3FT1 - chain A; structure by X-ray diffraction, 1.79 A resolution.

Chain A:
Molecule: Phl p 3 allergen
Source organism: Phleum pratense
UniProt: Q69B42 (Q69B42_PHLPR); numbering as in UniProt (aligned over 1-97)
Chain sequence (100 residues; numbered 1 to 100; the number before each row is that of its first residue):
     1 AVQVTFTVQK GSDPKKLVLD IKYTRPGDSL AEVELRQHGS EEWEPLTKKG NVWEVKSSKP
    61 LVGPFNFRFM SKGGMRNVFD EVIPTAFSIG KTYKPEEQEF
Sequence notes: expression tag (98-100)
Reported in the primary citation:
  - conformationally variable residues (loop rearrangement): Ser12 to Leu17, Ser57 to Pro60
  - contacts within the chain: Trp43-Arg68 (cation-pi contact), Glu34-Arg68 (hydrogen bond)
  - mutagenesis - R68A: abolished binding to mAb
  - mutagenesis - D13A, S57A, R68A: decreased binding to patients' IgE
  - mutagenesis - G39A: decreased stability

In short:
From the paper: D13A, S57A and R68A reduce binding to patients' IgE; conformational variability at Ser12 and
Ser57.
Chain A is Phl p 3 allergen (Phleum pratense); the structure, Crystal structure of pollen allergen Phl p 3,
was determined by X-ray diffraction (same publication as 3FT9).
